9KOR - chains A and C of the 4 polymer chains in the assembly; structure by electron microscopy, 2.80 A resolution.

== Chain A ==
Molecule: CRISPR-associated endonuclease Cas9
Source organism: Parasutterella secunda
Amino-acid sequence (1435 residues; each row starts with the number of its first residue; numbers below 1 keep their minus sign (His-19 is residue -19)):
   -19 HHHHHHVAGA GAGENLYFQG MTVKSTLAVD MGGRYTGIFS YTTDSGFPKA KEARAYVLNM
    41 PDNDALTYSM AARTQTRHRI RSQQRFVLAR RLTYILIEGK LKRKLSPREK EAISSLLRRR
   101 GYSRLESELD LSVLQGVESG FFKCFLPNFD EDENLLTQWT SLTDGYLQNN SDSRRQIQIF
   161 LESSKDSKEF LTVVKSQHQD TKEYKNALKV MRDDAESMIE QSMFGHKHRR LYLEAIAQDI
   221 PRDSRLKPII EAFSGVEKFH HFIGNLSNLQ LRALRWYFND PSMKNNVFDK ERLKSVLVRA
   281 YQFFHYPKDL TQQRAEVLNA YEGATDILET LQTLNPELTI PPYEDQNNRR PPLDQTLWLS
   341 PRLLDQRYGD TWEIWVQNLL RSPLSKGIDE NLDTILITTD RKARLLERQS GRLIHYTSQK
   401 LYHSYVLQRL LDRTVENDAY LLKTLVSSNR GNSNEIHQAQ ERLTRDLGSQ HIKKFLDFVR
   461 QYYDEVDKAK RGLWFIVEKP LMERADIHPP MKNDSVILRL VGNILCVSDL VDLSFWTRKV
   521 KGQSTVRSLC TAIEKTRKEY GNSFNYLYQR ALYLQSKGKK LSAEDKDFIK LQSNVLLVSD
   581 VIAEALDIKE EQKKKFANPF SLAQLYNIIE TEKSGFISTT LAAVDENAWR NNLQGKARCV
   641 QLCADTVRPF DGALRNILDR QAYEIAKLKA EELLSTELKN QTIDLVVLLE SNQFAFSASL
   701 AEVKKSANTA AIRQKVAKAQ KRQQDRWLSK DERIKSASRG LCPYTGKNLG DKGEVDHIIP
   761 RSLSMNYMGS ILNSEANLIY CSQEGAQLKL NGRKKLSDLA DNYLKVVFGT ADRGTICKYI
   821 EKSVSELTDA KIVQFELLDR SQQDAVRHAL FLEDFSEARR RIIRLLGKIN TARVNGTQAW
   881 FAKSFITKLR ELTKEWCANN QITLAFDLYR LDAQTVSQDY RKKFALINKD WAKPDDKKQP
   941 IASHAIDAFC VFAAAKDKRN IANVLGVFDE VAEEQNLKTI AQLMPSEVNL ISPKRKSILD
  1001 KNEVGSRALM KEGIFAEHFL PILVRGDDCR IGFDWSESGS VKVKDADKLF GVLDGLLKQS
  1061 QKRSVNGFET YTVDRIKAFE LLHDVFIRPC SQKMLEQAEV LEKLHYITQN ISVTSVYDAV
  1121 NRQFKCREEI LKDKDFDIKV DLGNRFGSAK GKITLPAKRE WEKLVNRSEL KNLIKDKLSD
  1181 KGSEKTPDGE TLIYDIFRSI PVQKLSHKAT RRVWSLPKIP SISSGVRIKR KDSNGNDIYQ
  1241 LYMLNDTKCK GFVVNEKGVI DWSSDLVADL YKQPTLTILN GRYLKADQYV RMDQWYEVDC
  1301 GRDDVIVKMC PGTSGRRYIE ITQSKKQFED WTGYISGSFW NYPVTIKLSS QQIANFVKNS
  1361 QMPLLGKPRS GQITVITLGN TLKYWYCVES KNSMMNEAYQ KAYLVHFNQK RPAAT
Unresolved in the structure: -19 to 2, 696-874, 1411-1415

== Chain C ==
Molecule: 25-nt DNA strand
Source organism: Parasutterella secunda
Sequence (25 nucleotides; numbered -20 to 4; the number before each row is that of its first residue; numbers below 1 keep their minus sign (DG-20 is residue -20)):
   -20 GTGGGGCCAC TAGGGACAGG ATTGG
Unresolved in the structure: -20 to 0

== Chain A / chain C interface ==
Residue-residue contacts - 18 pairs, chain A then chain C:
  Ile1222(A) with DG4(C), hydrogen bond to the base
  Ser1223(A) with DG3(C), hydrogen bond to the base; DG4(C), hydrogen bond to the base
  Ser1224(A) with DG4(C), hydrogen bond to the sugar
  Thr1247(A) with DG3(C), sugar contact; DG4(C), phosphate contact
  Lys1248(A) with DG3(C), phosphate contact; DG4(C), hydrogen bond to the phosphate
  Cys1249(A) with DG4(C), hydrogen bond to the phosphate
  Thr1313(A) with DG3(C), phosphate contact; DG4(C), phosphate contact
  Ser1314(A) with DG4(C), hydrogen bond to the phosphate
  Arg1316(A) with DG3(C), base contact; DG4(C), hydrogen bond to the base
  Tyr1318(A) with DG3(C), hydrogen bond to the phosphate
  Arg1369(A) with DG3(C), hydrogen bond to the base; DG4(C), base contact
  Gln1372(A) with DT2(C), phosphate contact
Interface residues without a listed pair, chain A (15 interface residues in all): Asp44, Lys1011, Gly1315
Interface residues without a listed pair, chain C (4 interface residues in all): DT1

== Summary ==
15 residues of chain A and 4 residues of chain C are in contact; the contacts include 10 hydrogen bonds. Polar
pairs include Ile1222(A)-DG4(C), Ser1223(A)-DG3(C) and Ser1223(A)-DG4(C).
Chain A is CRISPR-associated endonuclease Cas9 and chain C is a 25-nt DNA strand, both from Parasutterella
secunda; the structure, Cryo-EM structure of PsCas9-sgRNA-dsDNA ternary complex, was determined by electron
microscopy together with 9KO9 from the same study.
